5TXP - chains A and P of the 4 polymer chains in the assembly; structure by X-ray diffraction, 2.70 A resolution.

# Chain A
Molecule: HIV-1 reverse transcriptase P51 subunit
Source organism: Human immunodeficiency virus type 1 group M subtype B (isolate BH10)
Notes: EC 2.7.7.49, 2.7.7.7
Reference sequence: P03366 (POL_HV1B1); residues 1-554 here correspond to UniProt positions 600-1153 (UniProt number = residue number + 599)
Amino-acid sequence (556 residues; row label = number of the first residue in the row; numbers below 1 keep their minus sign (Met-1 is residue -1)):
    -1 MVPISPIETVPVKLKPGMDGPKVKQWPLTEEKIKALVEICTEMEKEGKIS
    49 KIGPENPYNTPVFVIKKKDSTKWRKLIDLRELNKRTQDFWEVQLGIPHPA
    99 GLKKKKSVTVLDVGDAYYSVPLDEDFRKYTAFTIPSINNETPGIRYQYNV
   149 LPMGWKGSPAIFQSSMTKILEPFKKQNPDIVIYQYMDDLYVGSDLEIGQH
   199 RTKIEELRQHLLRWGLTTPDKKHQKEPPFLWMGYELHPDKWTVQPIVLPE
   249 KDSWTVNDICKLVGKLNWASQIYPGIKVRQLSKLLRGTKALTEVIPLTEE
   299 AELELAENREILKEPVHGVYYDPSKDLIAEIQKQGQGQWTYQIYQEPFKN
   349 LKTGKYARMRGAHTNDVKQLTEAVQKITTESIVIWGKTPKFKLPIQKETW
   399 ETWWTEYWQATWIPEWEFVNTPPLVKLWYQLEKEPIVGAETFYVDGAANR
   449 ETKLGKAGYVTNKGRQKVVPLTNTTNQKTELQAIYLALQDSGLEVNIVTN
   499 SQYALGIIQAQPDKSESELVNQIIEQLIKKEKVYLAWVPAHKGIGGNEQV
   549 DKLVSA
Sequence notes: initiating methionine (-1); expression tag (0); engineered mutation Val62 (Ala661 in P03366), Ile75 (Val674 in P03366), Leu77 (Phe676 in P03366), Tyr116 (Phe715 in P03366), Met151 (Gln750 in P03366), Cys258 (Gln857 in P03366), Ser280 (Cys879 in P03366), Asn498 (Asp1097 in P03366)
Swiss-Prot annotation at these positions:
  - region: Phe227 to His235 (RT 'primer grip')
  - motif: Trp398 to Trp414 (Tryptophan repeat motif)
  - binding site (Mg(2+)): Asp110, Asp185, Asp186, Asp443, Glu478, Asp549
  - site: Trp401 (Essential for RT p66/p51 heterodimerization), Trp414 (Essential for RT p66/p51 heterodimerization), Phe440, Tyr441 (Cleavage)
Bound ions: Mg2+ site 1: Asp110, Val111, Asp185; Mg2+ site 2 near Asp443 (its only coordinating residue here)
Residues lining bound ligands: 2',3'-dideoxyadenosine triphosphate (DDS): Ile63, Lys65, Arg72, Leu74, Asp110, Val111, Gly112, Asp113, Ala114, Tyr115, Met151, Met184, Asp185, Lys220
What the authors report for this chain:
  - mutagenesis - Q151M: decreased catalytic activity (citing earlier work)
  - mutagenesis - D498N: unchanged catalytic activity (citing earlier work)

# Chain P
Molecule: 21-nt DNA strand
Sequence (21 nucleotides; each row starts with the number of its first residue):
   802 ACAGTCCCTGTTCGGXCGCCG
Unresolved in the structure: 802
Modified / non-standard residues: MRG (N2-(3-mercaptopropyl)-2'-deoxyguanosine-5'-monophosphate) at position 817

# How chain A and chain P interact
Contacting residue pairs - 39 pairs, chain A then chain P:
  Tyr115(A) - DG822(P)  base contact
  Tyr183(A) - DC821(P)  hydrogen bond to the base
  Tyr183(A) - DG822(P)  sugar contact
  Met184(A) - DG822(P)  sugar contact
  Asp185(A) - DG822(P)  sugar contact
  Asp186(A) - DG822(P)  phosphate contact
  Met230(A) - DC821(P)  phosphate contact
  Met230(A) - DG822(P)  phosphate contact
  Gly231(A) - DC821(P)  phosphate contact
  Gly231(A) - DG822(P)  phosphate contact
  Asn255(A) - DC818(P)  sugar contact
  Cys258(A) - MRG_817(P)  covalent bond
  Cys258(A) - DC818(P)  sugar contact
  Lys259(A) - DC818(P)  phosphate contact
  Lys259(A) - DG819(P)  salt bridge to the phosphate
  Gly262(A) - DG819(P)  sugar contact
  Lys263(A) - DG819(P)  phosphate contact
  Lys263(A) - DC820(P)  phosphate contact
  Trp266(A) - DC820(P)  sugar contact
  Leu283(A) - MRG_817(P)  base contact
  Arg356(A) - DT813(P)  base contact
  Arg358(A) - DT812(P)  salt bridge to the phosphate
  Gly359(A) - DG811(P)  phosphate contact
  Ala360(A) - DT810(P)  phosphate contact
  Ala360(A) - DG811(P)  hydrogen bond to the phosphate
  His361(A) - DT810(P)  salt bridge to the phosphate
  Arg448(A) - DG805(P)  base contact
  Arg448(A) - DT806(P)  hydrogen bond to the base
  Arg448(A) - DC807(P)  sugar contact
  Arg448(A) - DC808(P)  phosphate contact
  Lys451(A) - DC808(P)  salt bridge to the phosphate
  Thr473(A) - DC808(P)  phosphate contact
  Thr473(A) - DC809(P)  hydrogen bond to the phosphate
  Gln475(A) - DC808(P)  phosphate contact
  Gln475(A) - DC809(P)  phosphate contact
  Lys476(A) - DC809(P)  phosphate contact
  Tyr501(A) - DC809(P)  phosphate contact
  Tyr501(A) - DT810(P)  hydrogen bond to the phosphate
  Ile505(A) - DT810(P)  phosphate contact
Also at the interface, not in a pair above, chain A (30 interface residues in all): Ile94, Pro157, Trp229, Leu289

# Summary
Chain A and chain P form an interface of 30 and 15 residues respectively, with 1 covalent bond, 5 hydrogen
bonds and 4 salt bridges. Among the polar pairs are Tyr183(A)-DC821(P), Arg448(A)-DT806(P) and
Ala360(A)-DG811(P). The paper reports that Q151M of chain A reduces catalytic activity; D498N of chain A
leaves catalytic activity unchanged.
Here chain A is HIV-1 reverse transcriptase P51 subunit (Human immunodeficiency virus type 1 group M subtype B
(isolate BH10)) and chain P is a 21-nt DNA strand. Entry 5TXP (STRUCTURE OF Q151M complex (A62V, V75I, F77L,
F116Y, Q151M) mutant HIV-1 REVERSE TRANSCRIPTASE (RT) TERNARY COMPLEX ...) was determined by X-ray diffraction
together with 5TXL, 5TXM, 5TXN and 5TXO from the same study.
